Entry 8XIW (electron microscopy, 2.85 A resolution); this record covers chains D and E of the 7 polymer chains in the assembly.

== Chain D ==
Molecule: Methane monooxygenase
Source organism: Methylosinus sporium
Reference sequence: Q27RN5 (Q27RN5_METSR); residue numbers follow UniProt; this construct covers 1-138
Amino-acid sequence (138 residues; numbered 1 to 138; the number before each row is that of its first residue):
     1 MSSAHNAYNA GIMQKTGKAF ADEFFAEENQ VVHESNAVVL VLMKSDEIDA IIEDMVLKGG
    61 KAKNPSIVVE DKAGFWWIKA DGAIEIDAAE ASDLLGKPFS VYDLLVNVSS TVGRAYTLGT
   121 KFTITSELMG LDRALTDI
Not modelled in the structure: 1-3, 137-138

== Chain E ==
Molecule: Methane monooxygenase
Source organism: Methylosinus sporium
Reference sequence: Q27RN7 (Q27RN7_METSR); residue numbers follow UniProt; this construct covers 1-526
Amino-acid sequence (526 residues; numbered 1 to 526; the number before each row is that of its first residue):
     1 MAISLATKAA TDALKVNRAP VGVEPQEVHK WLQSFNWDFK ENRTKYATKY HMANQTKEQF
    61 KVIAKEYARM EAAKDERQFG TLLDGLTRLG AGNKVHPRWG ETMKVISNFL EVGEYNAIAA
   121 SAMLWDSATA AEQKNGYLAQ VLDEIRHTHQ CAFINHYYSK HYHDPAGHND ARRTRAIGPL
   181 WKGMKRVFAD GFISGDAVEC SVNLQLVGEA CFTNPLIVAV TEWASANGDE ITPTVFLSVE
   241 TDELRHMANG YQTVVSIAND PAAAKYLNTD LNNAFWTQQK YFTPALGYLF EYGSKFKVEP
   301 WVKTWNRWVY EDWGGIWIGR LGKYGVESPR SLRDAKTDAY WAHHDLALAA YALWPLGFAR
   361 LALPDEEDQE WFEANYPGWA DHYGKIYNEW KKLGYEDPKS GFIPYAWLLA NGHDVYIDRV
   421 SQVPFIPSLA KGSGSLRVHE FNGKKHSLTD DWGERMWLSE PERYECHNLF EQYEGRELSE
   481 VIAEGHGVRS DGKTLIAQPH VRGDNLWTLE DIKRAGCVFP NPLAKF
Not modelled in the structure: 1-15
Ion coordination: Fe ion site 1: E114, E144, H147, E243; Fe ion site 2: E144, E209, E243, H246
Reported in the primary citation:
  - Fe ion coordination: E243

== How chain D and chain E interact ==
Residue-residue contacts (10):
  M43(D) with D84(E); R88(E)
  K44(D) with R88(E), hydrogen bond (backbone-side chain)
  S45(D) with T87(E)
  D46(D) with L83(E); T87(E); Y157(E); K160(E), salt bridge; H161(E), salt bridge
  G74(D) with R88(E)
Also at the interface, not in a pair above, chain D (7 interface residues in all): E47, D49

== Overview ==
Chain D and chain E each contribute 7 residues to their interface, with 1 hydrogen bond and 2 salt bridges.
Polar pairs include D46(D)-K160(E), D46(D)-H161(E) and K44(D)-R88(E). The Fe ion site 1 is built by E114(E),
E144(E), H147(E) and E243(E). The paper reports Fe ion coordination by E243(E).
Chain D is Methane monooxygenase and chain E is Methane monooxygenase, both from Methylosinus sporium; the
structure, Cryo-EM complex structure between hydroxylase and regulatory component from soluble methane
monooxygenase, was determined by electron microscopy (same publication as 8YRD).
